5WAS - chains A and C of the 3 polymer chains in the assembly; structure by X-ray diffraction, 1.80 A resolution.

[Chain A]
Name: Homoserine kinase
Organism: Corynebacterium glutamicum
Notes: EC 2.7.1.39
Reference sequence: P07128 (KHSE_CORGL); numbering as in UniProt (aligned over 1-185)
Sequence (185 residues; numbered 1 to 185; the number before each row is that of its first residue):
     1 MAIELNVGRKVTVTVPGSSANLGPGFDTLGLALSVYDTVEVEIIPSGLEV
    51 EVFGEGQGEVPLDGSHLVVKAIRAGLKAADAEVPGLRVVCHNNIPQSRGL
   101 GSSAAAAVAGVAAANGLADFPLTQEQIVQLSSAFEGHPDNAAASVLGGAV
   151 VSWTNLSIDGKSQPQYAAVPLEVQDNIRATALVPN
Unresolved in the structure: 1-5
From the paper describing this entry:
  - specificity-determining residues: Ala20 (proposed by the authors, not directly observed)
  - mutagenesis - A20G: unchanged catalytic activity
  - mutagenesis - A20L, A20V: abolished catalytic activity
  - mutagenesis - A20S: decreased catalytic activity
  - mutagenesis - A20G (2-fold): decreased binding to l-homoserine
  - mutagenesis - A20G (5.4-fold): decreased binding to l-threonine

[Chain C]
Name: Homoserine kinase
Organism: Corynebacterium glutamicum
Notes: EC 2.7.1.39
Reference sequence: P07128 (KHSE_CORGL); residue numbers follow UniProt; this construct covers 241-309
Sequence (75 residues; each row starts with the number of its first residue):
   241 AEVLPLTSEWVNRLRNRGYAAYLSGAGPTAMVLSTEPIPDKVLEDARESG
   291 IKVLELEVAGPVKVEVNQPHHHHHH
Unresolved in the structure: 241-245, 308-315
Construct notes: conflict Leu246 (Ile in P07128); expression tag (310-315)

[Chain A / chain C interface]
Residue-residue contacts (93):
  Arg9(A) - Val306(C)
  Lys10(A) - Val306(C)
  Lys10(A) - Asn307(C)  hydrogen bond (backbone-backbone)
  Val11(A) - Glu305(C)
  Val11(A) - Asn307(C)
  Thr12(A) - Lys303(C)
  Thr12(A) - Val304(C)
  Thr12(A) - Glu305(C)  hydrogen bond (backbone-backbone)
  Thr12(A) - Asn307(C)  hydrogen bond
  Val13(A) - Val302(C)  hydrophobic
  Val13(A) - Lys303(C)
  Val13(A) - Val304(C)  hydrophobic
  Thr14(A) - Val302(C)
  Thr14(A) - Lys303(C)  hydrogen bond (backbone-backbone)
  Pro16(A) - Ala299(C)  hydrophobic
  Pro16(A) - Gly300(C)
  Ser19(A) - Tyr262(C)  hydrogen bond
  Ser19(A) - Ser264(C)  hydrogen bond
  Ser19(A) - Met271(C)
  Ala20(A) - Leu263(C)
  Ala20(A) - Ser264(C)
  Ala20(A) - Gly265(C)  hydrogen bond (backbone-backbone)
  Asn21(A) - Tyr262(C)
  Asn21(A) - Leu263(C)
  Leu22(A) - Gly265(C)
  Leu22(A) - Ala266(C)
  Leu31(A) - Leu273(C)  hydrophobic
  Leu31(A) - Val298(C)  hydrophobic
  Ala32(A) - Val298(C)
  Ala32(A) - Ala299(C)  hydrogen bond (backbone-backbone)
  Leu33(A) - Met271(C)  hydrophobic
  Leu33(A) - Leu296(C)  hydrophobic
  Leu33(A) - Glu297(C)
  Leu33(A) - Ala299(C)
  Ser34(A) - Leu296(C)
  Ser34(A) - Glu297(C)  hydrogen bond (side chain-backbone)
  Ser34(A) - Ala299(C)
  Tyr36(A) - Ala299(C)
  Arg98(A) - Gly267(C)
  Arg98(A) - Pro268(C)
  Arg98(A) - Thr269(C)  hydrogen bond (backbone-side chain)
  Gly99(A) - Ser264(C)  hydrogen bond (backbone-side chain)
  Gly99(A) - Gly267(C)
  Leu100(A) - Ser264(C)
  Leu100(A) - Met271(C)  hydrophobic
  Ala112(A) - Val304(C)
  Ser144(A) - Val302(C)  hydrogen bond (backbone-backbone)
  Val145(A) - Pro301(C)
  Val145(A) - Val302(C)  hydrogen bond (backbone-backbone)
  Leu146(A) - Pro301(C)
  Gly147(A) - Ala299(C)
  Gly147(A) - Gly300(C)
  Gly147(A) - Pro301(C)
  Gly148(A) - Val298(C)
  Gly148(A) - Ala299(C)  hydrogen bond (backbone-backbone)
  Asn176(A) - Ser274(C)
  Asn176(A) - Thr275(C)
  Ile177(A) - Ser274(C)
  Arg178(A) - Val272(C)
  Arg178(A) - Leu273(C)
  Arg178(A) - Ser274(C)  hydrogen bond (backbone-backbone)
  Arg178(A) - Leu296(C)
  Arg178(A) - Glu297(C)  salt bridge
  Ala179(A) - Met271(C)  hydrophobic
  Ala179(A) - Val272(C)
  Ala179(A) - Leu273(C)  hydrophobic
  Ala179(A) - Leu294(C)
  Ala179(A) - Glu295(C)
  Ala179(A) - Leu296(C)  hydrogen bond (backbone-backbone)
  Thr180(A) - Ala270(C)
  Thr180(A) - Met271(C)
  Thr180(A) - Val272(C)  hydrogen bond (backbone-backbone)
  Thr180(A) - Ile278(C)
  Thr180(A) - Val293(C)
  Thr180(A) - Leu294(C)
  Ala181(A) - Thr269(C)
  Ala181(A) - Ala270(C)
  Ala181(A) - Met271(C)  hydrophobic
  Ala181(A) - Lys292(C)
  Ala181(A) - Val293(C)
  Ala181(A) - Leu294(C)  hydrogen bond (backbone-backbone)
  Leu182(A) - Leu254(C)  hydrophobic
  Leu182(A) - Thr269(C)
  Leu182(A) - Ala270(C)  hydrogen bond (backbone-backbone)
  Leu182(A) - Ile291(C)  hydrophobic
  Leu182(A) - Lys292(C)
  Val183(A) - Thr269(C)
  Val183(A) - Ile291(C)
  Val183(A) - Lys292(C)  hydrogen bond (backbone-backbone)
  Pro184(A) - Pro268(C)
  Pro184(A) - Thr269(C)
  Asn185(A) - Gly290(C)  hydrogen bond (side chain-backbone)
  Asn185(A) - Lys292(C)
Also at the interface, not in a pair above, chain A (43 interface residues in all): Val15, Val35, Pro95, Ser97, Val108, Gly116, Phe120, Val173
Also at the interface, not in a pair above, chain C (36 interface residues in all): Trp250, Leu283

[Summary]
43 residues of chain A face 36 of chain C across their interface; the contacts include 21 hydrogen bonds and 1
salt bridge. Polar pairs include Arg178(A)-Glu297(C), Thr12(A)-Asn307(C) and Ser19(A)-Tyr262(C). The paper
reports that A20L and A20V of chain A abolish catalytic activity; the specificity determinant Ala20(A); 4
substitutions were tested in all.
Chain A is Homoserine kinase and chain C is Homoserine kinase, both from Corynebacterium glutamicum; the
structure, Corynebacterium glutamicum Hydrolyzed Homoserine kinase, was determined by X-ray diffraction.
